6CQE - chains A and B; structure by X-ray diffraction, 1.89 A resolution.

[Chain A (and B)]
Molecule: Mitogen-activated protein kinase kinase kinase kinase 1
Source organism: Homo sapiens
Notes: EC 2.7.11.1; chain B of this document is another copy of the same molecule, construct and numbering; everything in this record applies to it too
UniProtKB: Q92918 (M4K1_HUMAN); numbering as in UniProt (aligned over 2-293)
Amino-acid sequence (295 residues; row label = number of the first residue in the row; numbering starts at 0):
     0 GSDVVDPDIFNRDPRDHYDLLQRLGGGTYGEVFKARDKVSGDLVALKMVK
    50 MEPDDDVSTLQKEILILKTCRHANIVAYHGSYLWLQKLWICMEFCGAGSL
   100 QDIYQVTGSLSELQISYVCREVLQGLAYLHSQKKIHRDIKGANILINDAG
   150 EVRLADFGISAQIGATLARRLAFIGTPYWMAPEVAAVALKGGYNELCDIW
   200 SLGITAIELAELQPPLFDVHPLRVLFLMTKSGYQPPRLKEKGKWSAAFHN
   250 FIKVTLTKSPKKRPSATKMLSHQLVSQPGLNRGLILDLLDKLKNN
Disordered / not traced: 0-3, 25-28 (chain B: 0-4, 25-27)
Sequence notes: expression tag (0-1, 294); engineered mutation A171 (Ser in Q92918)
Curated features (UniProtKB/Swiss-Prot):
  - active site: D137 (Proton acceptor)
  - binding site (ATP): L23 to V31, K46
  - modified residue (Phosphothreonine): T165, T175

[Interface between chain A and chain B]
Pairs across the interface - 120 pairs, chain A then chain B:
  D55(A) - R222(B)  salt bridge
  S57(A) - R222(B)  hydrogen bond
  T58(A) - H219(B)
  T58(A) - L221(B)
  T58(A) - R222(B)
  T58(A) - F225(B)
  K61(A) - F225(B)
  I138(A) - W178(B)
  K139(A) - W178(B)
  Q161(A) - L221(B)
  G163(A) - F172(B)
  A164(A) - F172(B)
  L166(A) - F172(B)  hydrophobic
  A167(A) - F172(B)
  R168(A) - P220(B)
  R168(A) - L224(B)
  L170(A) - F172(B)  hydrophobic
  A171(A) - Y28(B)  hydrogen bond (backbone-side chain)
  F172(A) - Y28(B)
  F172(A) - G163(B)
  F172(A) - A164(B)
  F172(A) - L166(B)  hydrophobic
  F172(A) - A167(B)
  F172(A) - L170(B)  hydrophobic
  F172(A) - F172(B)  hydrophobic
  P176(A) - P220(B)
  P176(A) - V223(B)  hydrophobic
  P176(A) - L224(B)  hydrophobic
  P176(A) - M227(B)
  Y177(A) - I203(B)
  Y177(A) - P213(B)  hydrophobic
  Y177(A) - P214(B)
  Y177(A) - L215(B)
  Y177(A) - F216(B)
  Y177(A) - V218(B)  hydrogen bond (side chain-backbone)
  Y177(A) - P220(B)
  Y177(A) - V223(B)  hydrophobic
  W178(A) - I138(B)
  W178(A) - K139(B)
  W178(A) - W199(B)
  W178(A) - S200(B)  hydrogen bond (backbone-side chain)
  W178(A) - I203(B)
  W178(A) - T204(B)
  W178(A) - E207(B)  hydrogen bond
  W178(A) - P213(B)  hydrophobic
  M179(A) - W199(B)  hydrogen bond (backbone-side chain)
  M179(A) - M227(B)
  A180(A) - C196(B)  hydrophobic
  A180(A) - W199(B)
  A180(A) - R262(B)
  P181(A) - W199(B)
  E182(A) - N193(B)  hydrogen bond
  E182(A) - K257(B)
  E182(A) - P259(B)
  E182(A) - R262(B)  salt bridge
  V183(A) - G191(B)
  V183(A) - Y192(B)  hydrophobic
  V183(A) - C196(B)  hydrophobic
  A184(A) - L224(B)  hydrophobic
  A184(A) - M227(B)  hydrophobic
  A184(A) - T228(B)
  A185(A) - T228(B)
  V186(A) - V186(B)  hydrophobic
  V186(A) - G190(B)
  V186(A) - G191(B)
  L188(A) - L224(B)
  L188(A) - F225(B)  hydrophobic
  L188(A) - T228(B)
  G190(A) - V186(B)
  G191(A) - V183(B)
  G191(A) - V186(B)
  Y192(A) - V183(B)  hydrophobic
  N193(A) - E182(B)  hydrogen bond
  C196(A) - V183(B)  hydrophobic
  W199(A) - W178(B)
  W199(A) - M179(B)  hydrogen bond (side chain-backbone)
  W199(A) - A180(B)
  W199(A) - P181(B)
  S200(A) - W178(B)  hydrogen bond (side chain-backbone)
  I203(A) - Y177(B)
  I203(A) - W178(B)
  T204(A) - W178(B)
  E207(A) - W178(B)  hydrogen bond
  P213(A) - Y177(B)  hydrophobic
  P213(A) - W178(B)  hydrophobic
  P214(A) - Y177(B)
  L215(A) - Y177(B)
  F216(A) - Y177(B)
  V218(A) - Y177(B)  hydrogen bond (backbone-side chain)
  H219(A) - D53(B)
  H219(A) - D55(B)
  H219(A) - T58(B)
  P220(A) - R168(B)
  P220(A) - P176(B)
  P220(A) - Y177(B)
  L221(A) - T58(B)
  L221(A) - Q161(B)
  R222(A) - D55(B)  salt bridge
  R222(A) - S57(B)  hydrogen bond
  R222(A) - T58(B)
  V223(A) - P176(B)  hydrophobic
  V223(A) - Y177(B)  hydrophobic
  L224(A) - R168(B)
  L224(A) - P176(B)  hydrophobic
  L224(A) - A184(B)  hydrophobic
  L224(A) - L188(B)
  F225(A) - T58(B)
  F225(A) - K61(B)
  M227(A) - P176(B)
  M227(A) - M179(B)
  M227(A) - P181(B)
  M227(A) - A184(B)  hydrophobic
  T228(A) - P181(B)
  T228(A) - A184(B)
  T228(A) - A185(B)
  T228(A) - L188(B)
  K257(A) - E182(B)
  P259(A) - E182(B)
  R262(A) - A180(B)
  R262(A) - E182(B)  salt bridge
Other interface residues (no listed pair), chain A (58 interface residues in all): D53, G140, A160, T165
Other interface residues (no listed pair), chain B (58 interface residues in all): G140, T165, T175

[Summary]
The chain A/chain B interface involves 58 residues from each chain; the contacts include 13 hydrogen bonds and
4 salt bridges. Among the polar pairs are D55(A)-R222(B), E182(A)-R262(B) and S57(A)-R222(B). From UniProt:
active-site residue D137(A) and 10 ATP-binding residues on chain A.
Both chains are Mitogen-activated protein kinase kinase kinase kinase 1 (Homo sapiens). Entry 6CQE (Crystal
structure of HPK1 kinase domain S171A mutant) was determined by X-ray diffraction, deposited together with
6CQD and 6CQF.
